PDB entry 7D8T | X-ray diffraction, 3.20 A resolution | chains C and A of the 4 polymer chains in the assembly

== Chain C ==
Molecule: 16-nt DNA strand
Sequence (16 nucleotides; each row starts with the number of its first residue):
     1 GGGACACATGTTACAG

== Chain A ==
Protein: Microphthalmia-associated transcription factor, Methionyl-tRNA synthetase beta subunit
Source organism: Homo sapiens
Reference sequence: chimeric construct of O75030, O66738: residues 306-395 from O75030 (MITF_HUMAN) positions 306-395 (same numbers); residues 396-499 from O66738 positions 8-111 (UniProt number = residue number - 388)
Sequence (199 residues; row label = number of the first residue in the row):
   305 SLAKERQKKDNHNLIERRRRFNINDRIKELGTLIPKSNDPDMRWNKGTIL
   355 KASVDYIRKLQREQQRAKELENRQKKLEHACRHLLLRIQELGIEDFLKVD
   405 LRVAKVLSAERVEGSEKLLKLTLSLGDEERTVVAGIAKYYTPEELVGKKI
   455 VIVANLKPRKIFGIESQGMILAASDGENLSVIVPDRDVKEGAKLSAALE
Construct notes: expression tag (305, 500-503); engineered mutation Cys385 (Asn in O75030)
Swiss-Prot annotation at these positions:
  - region: Leu374 to Leu395 (Leucine-zipper)

== Interface between chain C and chain A ==
Pairs across the interface - 4 pairs, chain C then chain A:
  DG3(C) - Ile319(A)  phosphate contact
  DA4(C) - Arg323(A)  sugar contact
  DC5(C) - Glu320(A)  hydrogen bond to the base
  DC5(C) - Arg323(A)  salt bridge to the phosphate
Interface residues without a listed pair, chain C (4 interface residues in all): DA6
Interface residues without a listed pair, chain A (4 interface residues in all): His316

== Overview ==
Chain C and chain A each contribute 4 residues to their interface, with 1 hydrogen bond and 1 salt bridge.
Polar contacts include DC5(C)-Glu320(A) and DC5(C)-Arg323(A).
Chain C is a 16-nt DNA strand and chain A is Microphthalmia-associated transcription factor, Methionyl-tRNA
synthetase beta subunit (Homo sapiens); the structure, MITF bHLHLZ complex with M-box DNA, was determined by
X-ray diffraction, deposited together with 7EOD, 7D8R and 7D8S.
